Entry 8BWS (electron microscopy, 3.20 A resolution); this record covers chains A and E of the 20 polymer chains in the assembly.

[Chain A]
Name: DNA-directed RNA polymerase III subunit RPC1
Organism: Saccharomyces cerevisiae S288C
Notes: EC 2.7.7.6
UniProt: P04051 (RPC1_YEAST); numbering as in UniProt (aligned over 1-1460)
Chain sequence (1460 residues; numbered 1 to 1460; the number before each row is that of its first residue):
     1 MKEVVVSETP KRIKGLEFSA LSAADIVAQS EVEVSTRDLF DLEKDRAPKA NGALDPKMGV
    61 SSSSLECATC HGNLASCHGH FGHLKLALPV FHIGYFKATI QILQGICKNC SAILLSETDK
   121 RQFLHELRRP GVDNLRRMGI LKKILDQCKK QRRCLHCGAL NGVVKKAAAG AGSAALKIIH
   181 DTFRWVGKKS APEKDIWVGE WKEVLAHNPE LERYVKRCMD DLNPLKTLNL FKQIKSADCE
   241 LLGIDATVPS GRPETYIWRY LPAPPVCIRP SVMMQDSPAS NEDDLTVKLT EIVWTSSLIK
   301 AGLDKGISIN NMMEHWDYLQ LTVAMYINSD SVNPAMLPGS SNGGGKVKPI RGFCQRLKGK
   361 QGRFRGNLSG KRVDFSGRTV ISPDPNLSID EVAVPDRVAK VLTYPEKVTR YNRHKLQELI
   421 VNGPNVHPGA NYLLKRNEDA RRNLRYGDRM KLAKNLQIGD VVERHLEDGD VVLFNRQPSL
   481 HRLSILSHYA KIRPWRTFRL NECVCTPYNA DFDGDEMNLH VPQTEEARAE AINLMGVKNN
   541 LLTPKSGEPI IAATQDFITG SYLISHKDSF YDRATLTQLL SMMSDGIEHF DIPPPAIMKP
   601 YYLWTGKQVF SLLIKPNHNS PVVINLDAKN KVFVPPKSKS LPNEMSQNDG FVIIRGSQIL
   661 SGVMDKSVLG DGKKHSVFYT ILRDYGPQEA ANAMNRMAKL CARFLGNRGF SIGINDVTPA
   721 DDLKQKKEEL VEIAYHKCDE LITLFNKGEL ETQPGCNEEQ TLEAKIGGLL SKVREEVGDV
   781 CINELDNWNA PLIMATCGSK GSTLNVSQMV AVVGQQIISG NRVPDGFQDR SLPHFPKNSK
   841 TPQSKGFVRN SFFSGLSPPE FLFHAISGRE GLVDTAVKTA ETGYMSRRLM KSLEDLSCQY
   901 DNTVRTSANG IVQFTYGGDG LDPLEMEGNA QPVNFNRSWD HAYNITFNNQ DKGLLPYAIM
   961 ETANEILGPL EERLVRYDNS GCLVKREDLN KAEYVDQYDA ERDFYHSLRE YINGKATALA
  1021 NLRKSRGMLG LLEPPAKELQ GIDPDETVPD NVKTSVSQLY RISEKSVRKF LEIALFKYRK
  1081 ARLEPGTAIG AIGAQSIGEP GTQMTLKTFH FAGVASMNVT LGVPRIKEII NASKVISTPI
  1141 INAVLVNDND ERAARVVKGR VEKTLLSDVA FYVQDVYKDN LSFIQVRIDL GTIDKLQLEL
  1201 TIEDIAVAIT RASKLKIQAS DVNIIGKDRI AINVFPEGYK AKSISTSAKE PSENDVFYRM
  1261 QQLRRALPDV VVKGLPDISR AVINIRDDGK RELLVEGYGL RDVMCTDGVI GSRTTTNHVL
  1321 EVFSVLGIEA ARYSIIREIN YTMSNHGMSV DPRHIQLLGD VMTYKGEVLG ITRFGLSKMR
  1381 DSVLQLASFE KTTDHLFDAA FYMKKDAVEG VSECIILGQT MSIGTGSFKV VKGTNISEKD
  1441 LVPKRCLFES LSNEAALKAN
Not modelled in the structure: 1, 274-279, 335-348, 1237-1251
Metal / ion sites: Zn2+ site 1: Cys67, Cys70, Cys77, His80; Zn2+ site 2: Cys107, Cys110, Cys154, Cys157; Mg2+: Asp511, Asp513, Asp515 (shared with 1 residue of chain R)
Residues lining bound ligands: 4QM ((3R,5S,7R,8R,9S,10S,12S,13R,14S,17R)-10,13-dimethyl-17-[(2R)-pentan-2-yl]-2,3,4,5,6,7,8,9,11,12,14,15,16,17-tetradecahydro-1H-cyclopenta[a]phenanthrene-3,7,12-triol): Lys1134, Asp1277, Tyr1298, His1318, Leu1320, Glu1321, Ser1324
Swiss-Prot annotation at these positions:
  - region: Pro858 to Glu870 (Bridging helix)
  - binding site (Zn(2+)): Cys67, Cys70, Cys77, His80, Cys107, Cys110, Cys154
  - binding site (Mg(2+)): Asp511, Asp513, Asp515
  - mutagenesis: Thr506 (T506I: Temperature-sensitive), Asn509 (N509Y: Temperature-sensitive), Asn518 (N518Q: Temperature-sensitive)

[Chain E]
Name: DNA-directed RNA polymerases I, II, and III subunit RPABC1
Organism: Saccharomyces cerevisiae S288C
UniProt: P20434 (RPAB1_YEAST); residues 1-215 here = UniProt positions 1-215
Chain sequence (215 residues; numbered 1 to 215; the number before each row is that of its first residue):
     1 MDQENERNIS RLWRAFRTVK EMVKDRGYFI TQEEVELPLE DFKAKYCDSM GRPQRKMMSF
    61 QANPTEESIS KFPDMGSLWV EFCDEPSVGV KTMKTFVIHI QEKNFQTGIF VYQNNITPSA
   121 MKLVPSIPPA TIETFNEAAL VVNITHHELV PKHIRLSSDE KRELLKRYRL KESQLPRIQR
   181 ADPVALYLGL KRGEVVKIIR KSETSGRYAS YRICM

[Interface between chain A and chain E]
Residue-residue contacts - 87 pairs, chain A then chain E:
  Arg129(A) - Arg192(E)
  Gly131(A) - Ser173(E)
  Arg136(A) - Arg177(E)
  Arg136(A) - Arg192(E)
  Arg136(A) - Met215(E)
  Arg905(A) - Tyr168(E)
  Arg905(A) - Leu170(E)
  Asn909(A) - Gln174(E)  hydrogen bond (backbone-side chain)
  Gly910(A) - Gln174(E)
  Ile911(A) - Leu170(E)  hydrophobic
  Ile911(A) - Gln174(E)  hydrogen bond (backbone-backbone)
  Ile911(A) - Pro176(E)
  Val912(A) - Pro176(E)
  Phe914(A) - Tyr168(E)  hydrophobic
  Phe914(A) - Leu175(E)  hydrophobic
  Phe914(A) - Pro176(E)
  Phe914(A) - Tyr211(E)
  Gly917(A) - Ser205(E)
  Gly918(A) - Tyr208(E)
  Asp919(A) - Thr204(E)
  Asp919(A) - Ser205(E)
  Ala930(A) - Thr204(E)
  Asn979(A) - Glu160(E)
  Asn979(A) - Glu163(E)
  Asn979(A) - Lys197(E)
  Asn979(A) - Tyr211(E)
  Ser980(A) - Glu160(E)
  Gly981(A) - Glu163(E)
  Ala992(A) - Ile199(E)
  Ala992(A) - Arg207(E)
  Glu993(A) - Ile154(E)
  Glu993(A) - Lys197(E)
  Val995(A) - Lys197(E)  hydrogen bond (backbone-side chain)
  Val995(A) - Ile199(E)  hydrophobic
  Val995(A) - Arg207(E)
  Val995(A) - Ala209(E)
  Gln997(A) - Tyr168(E)
  Asp999(A) - Arg207(E)
  Asp1204(A) - Glu4(E)
  Met1304(A) - His147(E)
  Cys1305(A) - Arg14(E)  hydrogen bond (backbone-side chain)
  Cys1305(A) - Ala138(E)  hydrogen bond (side chain-backbone)
  Cys1305(A) - Val141(E)
  Asp1307(A) - Arg14(E)
  Gly1311(A) - His147(E)
  Ser1312(A) - His146(E)  hydrogen bond (side chain-backbone)
  Ser1312(A) - His147(E)
  Ser1312(A) - Glu148(E)  hydrogen bond (backbone-backbone)
  Thr1314(A) - His147(E)  hydrogen bond (backbone-side chain)
  Thr1315(A) - His147(E)
  Thr1315(A) - Glu148(E)
  Thr1315(A) - Leu149(E)
  Phe1323(A) - Asp182(E)
  Ser1324(A) - Pro183(E)
  Val1325(A) - Ile144(E)
  Leu1326(A) - Ile144(E)  hydrophobic
  Leu1326(A) - His147(E)
  Leu1326(A) - Val150(E)
  Leu1326(A) - Val184(E)
  Gly1327(A) - Asp182(E)
  Gly1327(A) - Pro183(E)
  Gly1327(A) - Val184(E)
  Ile1328(A) - Ile178(E)  hydrophobic
  Ile1328(A) - Asp182(E)  hydrogen bond (backbone-side chain)
  Glu1329(A) - Pro151(E)
  Glu1329(A) - His153(E)
  Glu1329(A) - Ile198(E)
  Glu1329(A) - Arg200(E)  salt bridge
  Glu1329(A) - Arg212(E)  salt bridge
  Ala1330(A) - Leu149(E)
  Arg1332(A) - Arg200(E)
  Arg1332(A) - Tyr208(E)  hydrogen bond
  Tyr1333(A) - Leu149(E)
  Tyr1333(A) - Arg200(E)
  Tyr1333(A) - Lys201(E)  hydrogen bond (side chain-backbone)
  Arg1337(A) - Glu148(E)  salt bridge
  Arg1337(A) - Leu149(E)
  Pro1352(A) - Thr204(E)
  Gln1356(A) - Ser202(E)  hydrogen bond
  Gln1356(A) - Thr204(E)
  Asp1360(A) - Arg200(E)  salt bridge
  Thr1363(A) - Arg212(E)  hydrogen bond (backbone-side chain)
  Tyr1364(A) - Pro176(E)
  Tyr1364(A) - Arg177(E)
  Lys1365(A) - Arg177(E)
  Gly1366(A) - Arg177(E)  hydrogen bond (backbone-backbone)
  Glu1367(A) - Gln179(E)  hydrogen bond
Other interface residues (no listed pair), chain A (57 interface residues in all): Pro130, Asp133, Thr903, Asp996, Arg1301, Thr1306, Arg1313, Val1322, Arg1353
Other interface residues (no listed pair), chain E (48 interface residues in all): Ala139, Val142, Leu156, Arg167, Glu172, Ser210

[Overview]
The interface between chain A and chain E involves 57 residues on one side and 48 on the other, with 15
hydrogen bonds and 4 salt bridges. Polar pairs include Glu1329(A)-Arg200(E), Glu1329(A)-Arg212(E) and
Arg1337(A)-Glu148(E). Ligands of chain A: compound 4QM.
Here chain A is DNA-directed RNA polymerase III subunit RPC1 and chain E is DNA-directed RNA polymerases I,
II, and III subunit RPABC1, both from Saccharomyces cerevisiae S288C. Entry 8BWS (Structure of yeast RNA
Polymerase III elongation complex at 3.3 A) was determined by electron microscopy together with 7Z0H, 7Z2Z,
7Z30 and 7Z31 from the same study.
